PDB entry 5WAM | X-ray diffraction, 2.45 A resolution | chains A and B

== Chain A (and B) ==
Protein: Outer membrane protein assembly factor BamE
Organism: Neisseria gonorrhoeae (strain ATCC 700825 / FA 1090)
Notes: chain B of this document is another copy of the same molecule, construct and numbering; everything in this record applies to it too
UniProtKB: Q5F5Y8 (Q5F5Y8_NEIG1); residues 19-125 here = UniProt positions 19-125
Amino-acid sequence (108 residues; each row starts with the number of its first residue):
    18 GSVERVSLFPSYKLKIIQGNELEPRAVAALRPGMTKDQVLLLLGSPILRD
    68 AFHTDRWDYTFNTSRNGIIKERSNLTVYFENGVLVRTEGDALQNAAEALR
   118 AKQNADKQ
Unresolved in the structure: 18-22 (chain B: 18-23, 121-125)
Differences from the reference sequence: expression tag (18)
Ion coordination: Zn2+: Asp67, His70 (shared with Glu88(B), Asp107(B) of chain B)
From the paper describing this entry:
  - self-association interface (contacts with another copy of this molecule): Lys30 to Gly36

== Interface between chain A and chain B ==
Contacting residue pairs - 53 pairs, chain A then chain B:
  Phe26(A) - Pro27(B)
  Pro27(A) - Phe26(B)
  Ser28(A) - Phe26(B)
  Ser28(A) - Pro27(B)
  Tyr29(A) - Pro27(B)
  Lys30(A) - Pro27(B)  hydrogen bond (backbone-backbone)
  Lys30(A) - Ser28(B)
  Lys30(A) - Tyr29(B)  hydrogen bond (backbone-backbone)
  Leu31(A) - Tyr29(B)
  Lys32(A) - Tyr29(B)  hydrogen bond (backbone-backbone)
  Lys32(A) - Lys30(B)
  Lys32(A) - Leu31(B)  hydrogen bond (backbone-backbone)
  Ile33(A) - Leu31(B)
  Ile33(A) - Ile33(B)  hydrophobic
  Ile34(A) - Leu31(B)  hydrogen bond (backbone-backbone)
  Ile34(A) - Lys32(B)
  Ile34(A) - Ile33(B)  hydrogen bond (backbone-backbone)
  Gln35(A) - Ile33(B)
  Gln35(A) - Gly84(B)  hydrogen bond (side chain-backbone)
  Gln35(A) - Ile85(B)
  Gln35(A) - Ile86(B)  hydrogen bond (side chain-backbone)
  Gly36(A) - Lys32(B)
  Gly36(A) - Ile33(B)  hydrogen bond (backbone-backbone)
  Gly36(A) - Ile34(B)
  Gly36(A) - Gln35(B)  hydrogen bond (backbone-backbone)
  Asn37(A) - Lys32(B)
  Asn37(A) - Gln35(B)  hydrogen bond (side chain-backbone)
  Glu38(A) - Lys32(B)  hydrogen bond (backbone-side chain)
  Glu40(A) - Lys32(B)
  Leu58(A) - Lys30(B)
  Leu60(A) - Lys32(B)
  Leu60(A) - Ile34(B)
  Gly61(A) - Lys32(B)
  Ser62(A) - Lys32(B)  hydrogen bond (backbone-backbone)
  Ser62(A) - Ile33(B)
  Ser62(A) - Ile34(B)  hydrogen bond (backbone-backbone)
  Ser62(A) - Arg89(B)  hydrogen bond (backbone-side chain)
  Pro63(A) - Arg89(B)  hydrogen bond (backbone-side chain)
  Ile64(A) - Ile34(B)
  Ile64(A) - Gly36(B)
  Ile64(A) - Asn37(B)
  Ile64(A) - Thr77(B)
  Ile64(A) - Asn79(B)
  Leu65(A) - Thr77(B)
  Leu65(A) - Arg89(B)
  Arg66(A) - Glu88(B)  salt bridge
  Arg66(A) - Arg89(B)  hydrogen bond (side chain-backbone)
  Arg66(A) - Asn91(B)  hydrogen bond
  Arg66(A) - Asp107(B)  salt bridge
  Arg73(A) - Ile64(B)
  Arg73(A) - Leu65(B)
  Asp75(A) - Ile64(B)
  Tyr76(A) - Ile34(B)  hydrophobic
Also at the interface, not in a pair above, chain A (27 interface residues in all): Leu57, Phe78
Also at the interface, not in a pair above, chain B (26 interface residues in all): Leu25, Phe78, Ser90

== In short ==
27 residues of chain A and 26 residues of chain B are in contact, with 18 hydrogen bonds and 2 salt bridges.
Polar contacts include Arg66(A)-Glu88(B), Arg66(A)-Asp107(B) and Gln35(A)-Gly84(B). Asp67(A) and His70(A)
coordinate Zn2+. The paper reports a self-association interface involving Lys30(A).
Chain A and chain B are both Outer membrane protein assembly factor BamE (Neisseria gonorrhoeae (strain ATCC
700825 / FA 1090)); the structure, Structure of BamE from Neisseria gonorrhoeae, was determined by X-ray
diffraction (same publication as 5WAQ).
